Entry 8QLV (X-ray diffraction, 1.49 A resolution); this record covers chains B and A.

[Chain B]
Name: Val-met-val-lys-gly-pro-gly-pro-gly-arg
Chain sequence (10 residues; numbered 1 to 10; the number before each row is that of its first residue):
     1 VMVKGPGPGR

[Chain A]
Name: Oligopeptide-binding protein AliB
Organism: Streptococcus pneumoniae
UniProt: P0A4G1 (ALIB_STRR6); numbering as in UniProt (aligned over 27-652)
Chain sequence (626 residues; each row starts with the number of its first residue):
    27 NSSTASKTYNYVYSSDPSSLNYLAENRAATSDIVANLVDGLLENDQYGNI
    77 IPSLAEDWTVSQDGLTYTYKLRKDAKWFTSEGEEYAPVTAQDFVTGLQYA
   127 ADKKSEALYLVQDSVAGLDDYITGKTSDFSTVGVKALDDQTVQYTLVKPE
   177 LYWNSKTLATILFPVNADFLKSKGDDFGKADPSSILYNGPFLMKALVSKS
   227 AIEYKKNPNYWDAKNVFVDDVKLTYYDGSDQESLERNFTAGAYTTARLFP
   277 NSSSYEGIKEKYKNNIIYSMQNSTSYFFNFNLDRKSYNYTSKTSDIEKKS
   327 TQEAVLNKNFRQAINFAFDRTSYGAQSEGKEGATKILRNLVVPPNFVSIK
   377 GKDFGEVVASKMVNYGKEWQGINFADGQDPYYNPEKAKAKFAEAKKELEA
   427 KGVQFPIHLDKTVEVTDKVGIQGVSSIKQSIESVLGSDNVVIDIQQLTSD
   477 EFDSSGYFAQTAAQKDYDLYHGGWGPDYQDPSTYLDIFNTNSGGFLQNLG
   527 LEPGEANDKAKAVGLDVYTQMLEEANKEQDPAKRYEKYADIQAWLIDSSL
   577 VLPSVSRGGTPSLRRTVPFAAAYGLTGTKGVESYKYLKVQDKIVTTDEYA
   627 KAREKWLKEKEESNKKAQEELAKHVK
Not modelled in the structure: 27-31
From the paper describing this entry:
  - binding site for Val-met-val-lys-gly-pro-gly-pro-gly-arg (chain B): Asn52, Ala54, Gly499, Trp500, Gly501, Asp503

[How chain B and chain A interact]
Pairs across the interface (40):
  Val1(B) - Asn52(A)
  Val1(B) - Arg53(A)
  Val1(B) - Ala54(A)
  Val1(B) - Ser57(A)
  Val1(B) - Trp500(A)
  Val1(B) - Gly501(A)  hydrogen bond (backbone-backbone)
  Val1(B) - Asp503(A)  hydrogen bond (backbone-side chain)
  Met2(B) - Asn52(A)  hydrogen bond (backbone-backbone)
  Met2(B) - Arg53(A)
  Met2(B) - Ala54(A)  hydrogen bond (backbone-backbone)
  Met2(B) - Tyr483(A)  hydrogen bond (backbone-side chain)
  Met2(B) - Trp500(A)  hydrophobic
  Met2(B) - Gly520(A)
  Met2(B) - Phe521(A)  hydrophobic
  Met2(B) - Asn524(A)
  Val3(B) - Ala54(A)  hydrophobic
  Val3(B) - Thr300(A)
  Val3(B) - Tyr302(A)  hydrophobic
  Val3(B) - Tyr483(A)
  Val3(B) - Gly499(A)  hydrogen bond (backbone-backbone)
  Val3(B) - Trp500(A)
  Val3(B) - Arg583(A)
  Lys4(B) - Ser41(A)
  Lys4(B) - Tyr302(A)  hydrogen bond (backbone-side chain)
  Lys4(B) - Asp479(A)  salt bridge
  Lys4(B) - Tyr483(A)
  Lys4(B) - Phe484(A)
  Lys4(B) - Arg583(A)
  Gly5(B) - Tyr302(A)
  Pro6(B) - Tyr302(A)
  Pro8(B) - Tyr37(A)
  Pro8(B) - Tyr252(A)  hydrophobic
  Pro8(B) - Leu260(A)  hydrophobic
  Gly9(B) - Tyr37(A)
  Arg10(B) - Tyr35(A)
  Arg10(B) - Ala597(A)
  Arg10(B) - Val607(A)  hydrogen bond (side chain-backbone)
  Arg10(B) - Ser609(A)  hydrogen bond (side chain-backbone)
  Arg10(B) - Tyr610(A)
  Arg10(B) - Leu613(A)
Also at the interface, not in a pair above, chain A (33 interface residues in all): Val38, Arg273, Phe275, Gly498, Val581, Ser582

[In short]
9 residues of chain B and 33 residues of chain A are in contact; the contacts include 9 hydrogen bonds and 1
salt bridge. Polar pairs include Lys4(B)-Asp479(A), Val1(B)-Asp503(A) and Met2(B)-Tyr483(A). The paper reports
a binding site for Val-met-val-lys-gly-pro-gly-pro-gly-arg (chain B) at Asn52(A), Ala54(A) and Gly499(A) among
others.
Here chain B is Val-met-val-lys-gly-pro-gly-pro-gly-arg and chain A is Oligopeptide-binding protein AliB
(Streptococcus pneumoniae). Entry 8QLV (Crystal structure of the pneumococcal Substrate-binding protein AliB
in complex with Peptide 4) was determined by X-ray diffraction (same publication as 8A42, 8QLG, 8QLJ, 8QLK,
8QLM and 8QM0).
